8UF7 - chains A and C of the 3 polymer chains in the assembly; structure by electron microscopy, 3.20 A resolution.

== Chain A ==
Name: POmAb Light Chain
Source organism: Mus musculus
Sequence (215 residues; row label = number of the first residue in the row):
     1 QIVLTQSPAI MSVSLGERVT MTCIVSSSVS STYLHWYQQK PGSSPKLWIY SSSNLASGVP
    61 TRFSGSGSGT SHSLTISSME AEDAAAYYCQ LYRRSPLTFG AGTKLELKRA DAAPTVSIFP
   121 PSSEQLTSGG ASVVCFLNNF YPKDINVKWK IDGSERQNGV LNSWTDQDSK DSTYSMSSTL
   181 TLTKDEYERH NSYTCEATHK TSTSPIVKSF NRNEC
Disulfide bonds: Cys-23/Cys-89, Cys-135/Cys-195

== Chain C ==
Name: Prothrombin
Source organism: Homo sapiens
UniProtKB: P00734 (THRB_HUMAN); residues 1-579 here correspond to UniProt positions 44-622 (UniProt number = residue number + 43)
Sequence (579 residues; numbered 1 to 579; the number before each row is that of its first residue):
     1 ANTFLEEVRK GNLERECVEE TCSYEEAFEA LESSTATDVF WAKYTACETA RTPRDKLAAC
    61 LEGNCAEGLG TNYRGHVNIT RSGIECQLWR SRYPHKPEIN STTHPGADLQ ENFCRNPDSS
   121 TTGPWCYTTD PTVRRQECSI PVCGQDQVTV AMTPRSEGSS VNLSPPLEQC VPDRGQQYQG
   181 RLAVTTHGLP CLAWASAQAK ALSKHQDFNS AVQLVENFCR NPDGDEEGVW CYVAGKPGDF
   241 GYCDLNYCEE AVEEETGDGL DEDSDRAIEG RTATSEYQTF FNPRTFGSGE ADCGLRPLFE
   301 KKSLEDKTER ELLESYIDGR IVEGSDAEIG MSPWQVMLFR KSPQELLCGA SLISDRWVLT
   361 AAHCLLYPPW DKNFTENDLL VRIGKHSRTR YERNIEKISM LEKIYIHPRY NWRENLDRDI
   421 ALMKLKKPVA FSDYIHPVCL PDRETAASLL QAGYKGRVTG WGNLKETWTA NVGKGQPSVL
   481 QVVNLPIVER PVCKDSTRIR ITDNMFCAGY KPDEGKRGDA CEGDSGGPFV MKSPFNNRWY
   541 QMGIVSWGEG CDRDGKYGFY THVFRLKKWI QKVIDQFGE
Unresolved in the structure: 1-61, 146-579
Disulfide bonds: Cys-65/Cys-143, Cys-86/Cys-126, Cys-114/Cys-138
Swiss-Prot annotation at these positions:
  - region: Ala-508 to Val-530 (High affinity receptor-binding region which is also known as the TP508 peptide)
  - active site (Charge relay system): His-363, Asp-419, Ser-525
  - site (Cleavage): Arg-155, Ser-156, Arg-271, Thr-272, Arg-320, Ile-321
  - modified residue (4-carboxyglutamate): Glu-6, Glu-7, Glu-14, Glu-16, Glu-19, Glu-20, Glu-25, Glu-26, Glu-29, Glu-32
  - glycosylation (N-linked (GlcNAc...) asparagine): Asn-78 (complex), Asn-100 (complex), Asn-373 (complex)

== Chain A / chain C interface ==
Contacting residue pairs (15; chain A residue first):
  Val-29(A) with Glu-85(C)
  Ser-30(A) with Glu-85(C)
  Ser-31(A) with Glu-85(C)
  Thr-32(A) with Thr-129(C)
  Tyr-33(A) with Cys-86(C), hydrogen bond (side chain-backbone); Gln-87(C); Leu-88(C), hydrogen bond (side chain-backbone); Asn-112(C), hydrogen bond; Thr-129(C)
  Ser-51(A) with Tyr-93(C)
  Asn-54(A) with Tyr-93(C), hydrogen bond
  Tyr-92(A) with Arg-90(C), hydrogen bond; Glu-111(C), hydrogen bond
  Arg-94(A) with His-76(C), hydrogen bond; Phe-113(C)
Other interface residues (no listed pair), chain A (10 interface residues in all): Tyr-50

== Overview ==
10 residues of chain A and 11 residues of chain C are in contact; the contacts include 7 hydrogen bonds. Polar
contacts include Tyr-33(A)/Cys-86(C), Tyr-33(A)/Leu-88(C) and Tyr-33(A)/Asn-112(C). From UniProt: 3
active-site residues on chain C.
Chain A is POmAb Light Chain (Mus musculus) and chain C is Prothrombin (Homo sapiens); the structure, Cryo-EM
structure of POmAb, a Type-I anti-prothrombin antiphospholipid antibody, bound to kringle-1 of human
prothrombin, was determined by electron microscopy.
